4UVA - chains A and B; structure by X-ray diffraction, 2.90 A resolution.

Chain A:
Molecule: Lysine-specific histone demethylase 1A
Source organism: Homo sapiens
Notes: EC 1.-.-.-
UniProt: O60341 (KDM1A_HUMAN); aligned to UniProt positions 1-872 over residues -19 to 852 (the alignment contains insertions or deletions, so no single offset holds)
Amino-acid sequence (872 residues; each row starts with the number of its first residue; numbers below 1 keep their minus sign (Met-19 is residue -19)):
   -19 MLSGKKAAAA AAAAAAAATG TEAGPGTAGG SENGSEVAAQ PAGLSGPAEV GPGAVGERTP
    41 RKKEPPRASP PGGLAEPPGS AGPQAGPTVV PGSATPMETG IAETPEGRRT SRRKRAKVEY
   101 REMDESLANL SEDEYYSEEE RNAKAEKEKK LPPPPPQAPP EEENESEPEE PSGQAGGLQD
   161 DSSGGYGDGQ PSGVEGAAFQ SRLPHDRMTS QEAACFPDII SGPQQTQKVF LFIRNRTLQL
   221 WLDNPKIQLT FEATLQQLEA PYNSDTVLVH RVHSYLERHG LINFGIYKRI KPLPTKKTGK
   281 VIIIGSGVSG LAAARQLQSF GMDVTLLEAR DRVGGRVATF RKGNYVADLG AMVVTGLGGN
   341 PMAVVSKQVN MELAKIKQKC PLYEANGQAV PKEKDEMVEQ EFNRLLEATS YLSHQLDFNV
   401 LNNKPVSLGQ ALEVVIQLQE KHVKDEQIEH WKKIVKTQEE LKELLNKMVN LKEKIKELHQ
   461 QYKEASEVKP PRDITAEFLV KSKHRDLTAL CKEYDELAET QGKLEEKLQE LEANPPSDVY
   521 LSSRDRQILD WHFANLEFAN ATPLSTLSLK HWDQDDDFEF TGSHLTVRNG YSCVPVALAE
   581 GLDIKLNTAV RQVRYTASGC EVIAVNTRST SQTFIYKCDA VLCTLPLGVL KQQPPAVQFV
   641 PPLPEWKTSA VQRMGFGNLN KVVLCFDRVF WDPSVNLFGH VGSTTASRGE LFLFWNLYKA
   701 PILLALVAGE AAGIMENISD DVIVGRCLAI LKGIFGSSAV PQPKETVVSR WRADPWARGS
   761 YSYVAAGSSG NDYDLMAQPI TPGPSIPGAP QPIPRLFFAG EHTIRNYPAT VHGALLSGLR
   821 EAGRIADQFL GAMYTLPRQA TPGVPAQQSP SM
Unresolved in the structure: -19 to 170, 837-852
Sequence notes: conflict Pro171 (Ala191 in O60341)
Residues lining bound ligands: 1-Methyl-Tranylcypromine (D73; [(2R,3S,4R,5R)-5-(6-amino-9H-purin-9-yl)-3,4-dihydroxytetrahydrofuran-2-yl]methyl (2R,3S,4S)-2,3,4-trihydroxy-5-[(4aS)-4a-[(1S,3E)-3-imino-1-phenylbutyl]-7,8-dimethyl-2,4-dioxo-3,4,4a,5-tetrahydrobenzo[g]pteridin-10(2H)-yl]pentyl dihydrogen diphosphate): Ile284, Gly285, Ser286, Gly287, Val288, Ser289, Gly290, Leu307, Glu308, Ala309, Arg310, Gly314, Gly315, Arg316, Val317, Leu329, Gly330, Ala331, Met332, Val333, Thr335, Phe538, Ala539, Tyr571, Thr588, Ala589, Val590, Thr624, Leu625, Pro626, Val629, Val637, Leu659, Lys661, Trp751, Trp756, Ser760, Tyr761, Gly800, Glu801, Ala809, Thr810, Val811, His812, Ala814

Chain B:
Molecule: Rest corepressor 1
Source organism: Homo sapiens
UniProt: Q9UKL0 (RCOR1_HUMAN); residue numbers follow UniProt; this construct covers 1-482
Amino-acid sequence (482 residues; each row starts with the number of its first residue):
     1 MVEKGPEVSG KRRGRNNAAA SASAAAASAA ASAACASPAA TAASGAAASS ASAAAASAAA
    61 APNNGQNKSL AAAAPNGNSS SNSWEEGSSG SSSDEEHGGG GMRVGPQYQA VVPDFDPAKL
   121 ARRSQERDNL GMLVWSPNQN LSEAKLDEYI AIAKEKHGYN MEQALGMLFW HKHNIEKSLA
   181 DLPNFTPFPD EWTVEDKVLF EQAFSFHGKT FHRIQQMLPD KSIASLVKFY YSWKKTRTKT
   241 SVMDRHARKQ KREREESEDE LEEANGNNPI DIEVDQNKES KKEVPPTETV PQVKKEKHST
   301 QAKNRAKRKP PKGMFLSQED VEAVSANATA ATTVLRQLDM ELVSVKRQIQ NIKQTNSALK
   361 EKLDGGIEPY RLPEVIQKCN ARWTTEEQLL AVQAIRKYGR DFQAISDVIG NKSVVQVKNF
   421 FVNYRRRFNI DEVLQEWEAE HGKEETNGPS NQKPVKSPDN SIKMPEEEDE APVLDVRYAS
   481 AS
Unresolved in the structure: 1-307, 441-482
Swiss-Prot annotation at these positions:
  - cross-link: Lys297 (Glycyl lysine isopeptide (Lys-Gly) (interchain with G-Cter in SUMO2))

Chain A / chain B interface:
Residue-residue contacts (103; chain A residue first):
  Glu381(A) - Met314(B)
  Arg384(A) - Pro311(B)
  Arg384(A) - Lys312(B)  hydrogen bond (side chain-backbone)
  Arg384(A) - Met314(B)
  Glu387(A) - Pro311(B)
  Ala388(A) - Pro311(B)
  Ala388(A) - Met314(B)  hydrophobic
  Ala388(A) - Leu316(B)  hydrophobic
  Tyr391(A) - Lys309(B)
  Tyr391(A) - Pro310(B)
  Tyr391(A) - Leu316(B)  hydrophobic
  Leu392(A) - Leu316(B)  hydrophobic
  Gln395(A) - Arg308(B)
  Leu396(A) - Gln318(B)  hydrogen bond (backbone-side chain)
  Leu396(A) - Val321(B)  hydrophobic
  Phe398(A) - Val321(B)  hydrophobic
  Phe398(A) - Ser325(B)
  Leu401(A) - Ser325(B)
  Val415(A) - Leu316(B)  hydrophobic
  Gln417(A) - Val324(B)
  Gln417(A) - Ala331(B)
  Gln417(A) - Leu335(B)
  Leu418(A) - Phe315(B)
  Leu418(A) - Leu316(B)  hydrophobic
  Leu418(A) - Asp320(B)
  Leu418(A) - Val321(B)  hydrophobic
  Leu418(A) - Val324(B)  hydrophobic
  Gln419(A) - Gly313(B)
  Gln419(A) - Met314(B)
  Gln419(A) - Phe315(B)  hydrogen bond (side chain-backbone)
  Gln419(A) - Leu316(B)
  Glu420(A) - Leu335(B)
  Lys421(A) - Asp320(B)  salt bridge
  Lys421(A) - Leu335(B)
  Lys421(A) - Leu338(B)
  His422(A) - Phe315(B)
  Lys424(A) - Leu335(B)
  Lys424(A) - Asp339(B)  salt bridge
  Asp425(A) - Leu338(B)
  Gln427(A) - Leu342(B)
  Ile428(A) - Leu338(B)
  Ile428(A) - Glu341(B)
  Trp431(A) - Leu342(B)
  Trp431(A) - Val345(B)  hydrophobic
  Trp431(A) - Ile349(B)
  Ile434(A) - Ile349(B)  hydrophobic
  Val435(A) - Ile349(B)  hydrophobic
  Gln438(A) - Ile352(B)
  Gln438(A) - Lys353(B)
  Gln438(A) - Asn356(B)  hydrogen bond (backbone-side chain)
  Glu439(A) - Ile352(B)
  Leu441(A) - Asn356(B)
  Lys442(A) - Thr355(B)
  Lys442(A) - Asn356(B)
  Lys442(A) - Leu359(B)
  Leu445(A) - Asn356(B)
  Leu445(A) - Leu359(B)  hydrophobic
  Leu445(A) - Lys360(B)
  Leu445(A) - Leu363(B)  hydrophobic
  Asn446(A) - Leu359(B)
  Met448(A) - Leu363(B)
  Val449(A) - Leu359(B)
  Val449(A) - Leu363(B)  hydrophobic
  Lys452(A) - Lys362(B)
  Lys452(A) - Leu363(B)
  Lys452(A) - Asp364(B)  hydrogen bond (side chain-backbone)
  Lys452(A) - Gly366(B)
  Lys452(A) - Ile367(B)
  Ile455(A) - Tyr370(B)  hydrophobic
  Lys456(A) - Tyr370(B)
  His459(A) - Pro369(B)
  His459(A) - Tyr370(B)
  Tyr462(A) - Leu372(B)  hydrophobic
  Ile474(A) - Glu386(B)
  Ile474(A) - Leu389(B)  hydrophobic
  Ile474(A) - Leu390(B)  hydrophobic
  Ile474(A) - Gln393(B)  hydrogen bond (backbone-side chain)
  Thr475(A) - Gln393(B)
  Phe478(A) - Leu390(B)  hydrophobic
  Phe478(A) - Gln393(B)
  Phe478(A) - Ala394(B)
  Phe478(A) - Val408(B)  hydrophobic
  Lys481(A) - Leu390(B)
  Lys481(A) - Val408(B)
  Ser482(A) - Lys397(B)
  Ser482(A) - Tyr398(B)  hydrogen bond
  His484(A) - Leu372(B)
  His484(A) - Val375(B)
  Arg485(A) - Tyr398(B)
  Arg485(A) - Ala404(B)
  Arg485(A) - Asp407(B)
  Arg485(A) - Val408(B)
  Asp486(A) - Lys397(B)
  Asp486(A) - Tyr398(B)  hydrogen bond
  Leu487(A) - Tyr370(B)
  Leu487(A) - Leu372(B)  hydrophobic
  Cys491(A) - Ile367(B)  hydrophobic
  Tyr494(A) - Leu363(B)
  Tyr494(A) - Gly366(B)
  Tyr494(A) - Ile367(B)  hydrophobic
  Asp495(A) - Arg371(B)  salt bridge
  Glu505(A) - Lys360(B)  salt bridge
  Glu512(A) - Lys353(B)  salt bridge
Other interface residues (no listed pair), chain A (55 interface residues in all): Val414, Lys432, Glu477, Gln501
Other interface residues (no listed pair), chain B (54 interface residues in all): Ser317, Val334, Lys346, Gln348, Pro373, Ile409

Summary:
Chain A and chain B form an interface of 55 and 54 residues respectively, with 8 hydrogen bonds and 5 salt
bridges. Among the polar pairs are Lys421(A)-Asp320(B), Lys424(A)-Asp339(B) and Asp495(A)-Arg371(B). Chain A
binds 1-Methyl-Tranylcypromine.
Here chain A is Lysine-specific histone demethylase 1A and chain B is Rest corepressor 1, both from Homo
sapiens. Entry 4UVA (LSD1(KDM1A)-CoREST in complex with 1-Methyl-Tranylcypromine (1R,2S)) was determined by
X-ray diffraction, deposited together with 4UV8, 4UV9, 4UVB and 4UVC.
